PDB entry 4ZAO | X-ray diffraction, 1.80 A resolution | chain A

== Chain A ==
Protein: Carbonic anhydrase 2
Organism: Homo sapiens
Notes: EC 4.2.1.1
UniProtKB: P00918 (CAH2_HUMAN); the author numbering skips numbers that UniProt does not, so the offset changes along the chain: 1-125 = UniProt 1-125; 127-258 = UniProt 126-257
Amino-acid sequence (260 residues; each row starts with the number of its first residue; note: 1 number in that range is skipped by the numbering (no residue carries it; nothing is unmodelled there)):
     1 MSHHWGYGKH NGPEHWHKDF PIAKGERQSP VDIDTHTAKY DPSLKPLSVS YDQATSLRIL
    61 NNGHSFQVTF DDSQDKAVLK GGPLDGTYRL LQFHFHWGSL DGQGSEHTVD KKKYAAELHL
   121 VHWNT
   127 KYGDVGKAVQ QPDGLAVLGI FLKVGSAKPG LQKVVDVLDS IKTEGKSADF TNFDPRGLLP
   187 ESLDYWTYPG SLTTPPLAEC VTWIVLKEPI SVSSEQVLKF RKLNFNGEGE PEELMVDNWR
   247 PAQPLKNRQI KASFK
Not modelled in the structure: 1-3
Construct notes: engineered mutation Ser-65 (Ala in P00918), Gln-67 (Asn in P00918), Thr-69 (Glu in P00918), Leu-91 (Ile in P00918), Val-131 (Phe130 in P00918), Glu-170 (Lys169 in P00918), Ala-204 (Leu203 in P00918); expression tag (259-261)
UniProt features mapped onto this chain:
  - active site: His-64 (Proton donor/acceptor)
  - binding site (Zn(2+)): His-94, His-96, His-119
  - binding site (substrate): Thr-199, Thr-200
  - site: Tyr-7 (Fine-tunes the proton-transfer properties of H-64), Asn-62 (Fine-tunes the proton-transfer properties of H-64), Gln-92 (Involved in the binding of some activators, including histamine and L-histidine)
  - modified residue: Ser-2 (N-acetylserine), Ser-166 (Phosphoserine), Ser-173 (Phosphoserine)
Bound ions: Zn2+: His-94, His-96, His-119
From the paper describing this entry:
  - specificity-determining residues: Val-131 (proposed by the authors, not directly observed)
  - catalytic residues: His-64 (citing earlier work)

== Overview ==
His-94, His-96 and His-119 coordinate Zn2+. Curated annotation (UniProt) lists active-site residue His-64, 3
Zn2+-binding residues and substrate-binding residues Thr-199 and Thr-200. The paper reports the catalytic
residue His-64; the specificity determinant Val-131.
Chain A is Carbonic anhydrase 2 (Homo sapiens); the structure, Genetically engineered Carbonic anhydrase IX,
was determined by X-ray diffraction (same publication as 4YWP).
